PDB entry 5T7T | X-ray diffraction, 1.96 A resolution | chain A

Chain A:
Molecule: Galectin-8
Organism: Homo sapiens
Notes: fragment: N-terminal Domaine
UniProtKB: O00214 (LEG8_HUMAN); residues 1-155 here = UniProt positions 1-155
Sequence (155 residues; row label = number of the first residue in the row):
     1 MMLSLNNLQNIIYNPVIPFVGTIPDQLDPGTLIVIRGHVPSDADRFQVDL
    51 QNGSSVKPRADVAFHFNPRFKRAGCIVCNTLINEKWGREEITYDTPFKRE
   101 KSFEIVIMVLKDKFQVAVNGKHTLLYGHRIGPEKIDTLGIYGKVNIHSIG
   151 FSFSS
Disordered / not traced: 1-7, 155
Modified residues: Cys75 (s,S-(2-hydroxyethyl)thiocysteine; CME)
Construct notes: engineered mutation Val56 (Met in O00214)
From the paper describing this entry:
  - binding site for beta-D-galactopyranose: Arg45, Arg69, Trp86
  - binding site for N-acetylglucosamine: Arg69, Glu89
  - specificity-determining residues: Tyr141 (from molecular simulation)
  - mutagenesis - Y141S (Kd 20 uM): decreased binding to LNnT (citing earlier work)

In short:
The paper reports a binding site for beta-D-galactopyranose at Arg45, Arg69 and Trp86; Y141S reduces binding
to LNnT.
Chain A is Galectin-8 (Homo sapiens); the structure, Galectin-8 N terminal domain in complex with LNT, was
determined by X-ray diffraction together with 5T7I, 5T7S and 5T7U from the same study.
